8FLJ - chains G and I of the 14 polymer chains in the assembly; structure by electron microscopy, 3.48 A resolution.

== Chain G ==
Molecule: Integration host factor subunit alpha
Source organism: Pseudomonas aeruginosa PA14
Reference sequence: Q02NN5 (IHFA_PSEAB); residues 3-102 here correspond to UniProt positions 1-100 (UniProt number = residue number - 2)
Sequence (102 residues; row label = number of the first residue in the row):
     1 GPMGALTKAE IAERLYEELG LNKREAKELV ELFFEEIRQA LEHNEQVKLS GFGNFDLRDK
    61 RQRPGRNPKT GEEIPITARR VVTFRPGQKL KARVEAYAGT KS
Not modelled in the structure: 1-4
Construct notes: expression tag (1-2)

== Chain I ==
Molecule: CRISPR leader, sense strand of DNA
Notes: engineered mutation(s): C30A,T31A,T32A,C34A,G35A,G97A,G98A,T99A,T101A,T102A,T103C,C104G,T105C,T108C,T109G,C110A,C111A,T112A,A117C,T118G
Sequence (139 nucleotides; row label = number of the first residue in the row):
     1 AAGCTTCCGA CCCTTTTTTC GGACGATTTA AAAAACCCTT ATAAATCAGC AAGTTACGAG
    61 ACCTCGAAAA AAGAGGGTTT CTGGCGGGAA AAACTCAAAA AACGCTTCGA AATCAACCGG
   121 TTATAGGTTT TCGGAGCTA

== Chain G / chain I interface ==
Residue-residue contacts (16; chain G residue first):
  Ala5(G) with DA123(I), hydrogen bond to the phosphate
  Thr7(G) with DA123(I), sugar contact; DT124(I), phosphate contact
  Lys8(G) with DT124(I), hydrogen bond to the phosphate
  Ala9(G) with DT124(I), phosphate contact
  Leu49(G) with DA102(I), sugar contact
  Ser50(G) with DA101(I), phosphate contact; DA102(I), sugar contact
  Gly51(G) with DA101(I), hydrogen bond to the phosphate; DA102(I), phosphate contact
  Phe52(G) with DA102(I), phosphate contact
  Gly65(G) with DA115(I), base contact
  Arg66(G) with DA115(I), hydrogen bond to the base
  Gly87(G) with DA102(I), phosphate contact
  Gln88(G) with DA102(I), hydrogen bond to the phosphate
  Lys89(G) with DA102(I), hydrogen bond to the phosphate
Also at the interface, not in a pair above, chain G (17 interface residues in all): Gly53, Lys60, Pro64, Ile74
Also at the interface, not in a pair above, chain I (6 interface residues in all): DC114

== Overview ==
17 residues of chain G and 6 residues of chain I are in contact; the contacts include 6 hydrogen bonds. Polar
pairs include Arg66(G)-DA115(I), Ala5(G)-DA123(I) and Lys8(G)-DT124(I).
Here chain G is Integration host factor subunit alpha (Pseudomonas aeruginosa PA14) and chain I is CRISPR
leader, sense strand of DNA. Entry 8FLJ (Cas1-Cas2/3 integrase and IHF bound to CRISPR leader, repeat and
foreign DNA) was determined by electron microscopy.
